6PKG - chains A and B; structure by X-ray diffraction, 2.80 A resolution.

== Chain A (and B) ==
Molecule: N-acetylglucosamine-1-phosphodiester alpha-N-acetylglucosaminidase
From: Danio rerio
Notes: chain B of this document is another copy of the same molecule, construct and numbering; everything in this record applies to it too
UniProt: F1QSF9 (F1QSF9_DANRE); residues 26-336 here correspond to UniProt positions 45-355 (UniProt number = residue number + 19)
Amino-acid sequence (321 residues; numbered 16 to 336; the number before each row is that of its first residue):
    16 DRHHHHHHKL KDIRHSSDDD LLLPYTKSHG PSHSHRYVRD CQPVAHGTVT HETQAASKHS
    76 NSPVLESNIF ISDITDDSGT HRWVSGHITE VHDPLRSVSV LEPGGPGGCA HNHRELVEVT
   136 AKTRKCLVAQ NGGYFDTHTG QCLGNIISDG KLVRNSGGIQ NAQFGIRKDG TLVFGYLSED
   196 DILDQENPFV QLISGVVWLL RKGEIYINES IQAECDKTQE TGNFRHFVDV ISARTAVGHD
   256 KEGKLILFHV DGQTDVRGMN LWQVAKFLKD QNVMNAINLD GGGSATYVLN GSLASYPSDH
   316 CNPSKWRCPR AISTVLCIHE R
Unresolved in the structure: 16-29
Disulfides: Cys-124/Cys-157, Cys-141/Cys-332, Cys-316/Cys-323
Glycans and other covalent adducts: glycan linked to Asn-223; N-acetylglucosamine (NAG) linked to Asn-305
Construct notes: expression tag (16-25)
Small-molecule neighbours:
  - molecular iodine (I2I), molecule 1: His-66, Thr-68, Arg-182, Thr-186, Val-188
  - molecular iodine (I2I), molecule 2: Ile-86, Ser-87, Asp-88
  - molecular iodine (I2I), molecule 3: Arg-97, Trp-98, Val-271, Arg-272

== How chain A and chain B interact ==
Residue-residue contacts (54; chain A residue first):
  Asn-83(A) with Trp-321(B)
  Ile-84(A) with Leu-308(B), hydrophobic; Ser-310(B); Tyr-311(B), hydrophobic; Pro-312(B); Trp-321(B); Arg-322(B), hydrogen bond (backbone-backbone)
  Phe-85(A) with Trp-321(B), hydrophobic
  Ile-86(A) with Arg-272(B); Tyr-311(B), hydrophobic; Pro-312(B); Arg-322(B), hydrogen bond (backbone-side chain)
  Trp-98(A) with Val-271(B); Arg-272(B)
  Ser-100(A) with Tyr-311(B)
  Gly-101(A) with Tyr-311(B)
  His-102(A) with Tyr-311(B)
  Ile-103(A) with Trp-321(B), hydrophobic
  His-264(A) with Tyr-311(B)
  Asp-266(A) with Tyr-311(B), hydrogen bond
  Val-271(A) with Trp-98(B), hydrophobic
  Arg-272(A) with Ile-86(B); Trp-98(B)
  Gln-286(A) with Trp-321(B)
  Leu-304(A) with Ser-307(B), hydrogen bond (backbone-side chain); Leu-308(B)
  Asn-305(A) with Ser-307(B)
  Ser-307(A) with Leu-304(B), hydrogen bond (side chain-backbone); Asn-305(B); Ser-307(B)
  Leu-308(A) with Ile-84(B), hydrophobic; Leu-304(B); Ala-309(B)
  Ala-309(A) with Leu-308(B); Ala-309(B), hydrophobic
  Ser-310(A) with Ile-84(B); Tyr-311(B)
  Tyr-311(A) with Ile-84(B), hydrophobic; Ile-86(B), hydrophobic; Ser-100(B); Gly-101(B); His-102(B); His-264(B); Asp-266(B), hydrogen bond; Ser-310(B); Tyr-311(B), hydrophobic
  Pro-312(A) with Ile-84(B); Ile-86(B)
  Trp-321(A) with Asn-83(B); Ile-84(B); Phe-85(B), hydrophobic; Gln-286(B)
  Arg-322(A) with Ile-84(B), hydrogen bond (backbone-backbone); Ile-86(B), hydrogen bond (side chain-backbone)
Also at the interface, not in a pair above, chain B (24 interface residues in all): Ile-103

== Overview ==
The chain A/chain B interface involves 24 residues from each chain; the contacts include 8 hydrogen bonds.
Among the polar pairs are Ile-86(A)/Arg-322(B), Asp-266(A)/Tyr-311(B) and Leu-304(A)/Ser-307(B). Bound to
chain A: 3 copies of molecular iodine. Covalently linked N-acetylglucosamine: at Asn-305(A).
Chain A and chain B are both N-acetylglucosamine-1-phosphodiester alpha-N-acetylglucosaminidase (Danio rerio);
the structure, Zebrafish N-acetylglucosamine-1-phosphodiester alpha-N-acetylglucosaminidase (NAGPA) catalytic
domain auto-inhibited by pro-peptide, was determined by X-ray diffraction, deposited together with 6PKH, 6PKI,
6PKU and 6PKY.
